8Y8B - chains B and T of the 4 polymer chains in the assembly; structure by electron microscopy, 3.01 A resolution.

[Chain B]
Protein: Spike glycoprotein
Organism: Human coronavirus HKU1 (isolate N5)
UniProtKB: Q0ZME7 (SPIKE_CVHN5); residue numbers follow UniProt; this construct covers 14-1276
Sequence (1263 residues; numbered 14 to 1276; the number before each row is that of its first residue):
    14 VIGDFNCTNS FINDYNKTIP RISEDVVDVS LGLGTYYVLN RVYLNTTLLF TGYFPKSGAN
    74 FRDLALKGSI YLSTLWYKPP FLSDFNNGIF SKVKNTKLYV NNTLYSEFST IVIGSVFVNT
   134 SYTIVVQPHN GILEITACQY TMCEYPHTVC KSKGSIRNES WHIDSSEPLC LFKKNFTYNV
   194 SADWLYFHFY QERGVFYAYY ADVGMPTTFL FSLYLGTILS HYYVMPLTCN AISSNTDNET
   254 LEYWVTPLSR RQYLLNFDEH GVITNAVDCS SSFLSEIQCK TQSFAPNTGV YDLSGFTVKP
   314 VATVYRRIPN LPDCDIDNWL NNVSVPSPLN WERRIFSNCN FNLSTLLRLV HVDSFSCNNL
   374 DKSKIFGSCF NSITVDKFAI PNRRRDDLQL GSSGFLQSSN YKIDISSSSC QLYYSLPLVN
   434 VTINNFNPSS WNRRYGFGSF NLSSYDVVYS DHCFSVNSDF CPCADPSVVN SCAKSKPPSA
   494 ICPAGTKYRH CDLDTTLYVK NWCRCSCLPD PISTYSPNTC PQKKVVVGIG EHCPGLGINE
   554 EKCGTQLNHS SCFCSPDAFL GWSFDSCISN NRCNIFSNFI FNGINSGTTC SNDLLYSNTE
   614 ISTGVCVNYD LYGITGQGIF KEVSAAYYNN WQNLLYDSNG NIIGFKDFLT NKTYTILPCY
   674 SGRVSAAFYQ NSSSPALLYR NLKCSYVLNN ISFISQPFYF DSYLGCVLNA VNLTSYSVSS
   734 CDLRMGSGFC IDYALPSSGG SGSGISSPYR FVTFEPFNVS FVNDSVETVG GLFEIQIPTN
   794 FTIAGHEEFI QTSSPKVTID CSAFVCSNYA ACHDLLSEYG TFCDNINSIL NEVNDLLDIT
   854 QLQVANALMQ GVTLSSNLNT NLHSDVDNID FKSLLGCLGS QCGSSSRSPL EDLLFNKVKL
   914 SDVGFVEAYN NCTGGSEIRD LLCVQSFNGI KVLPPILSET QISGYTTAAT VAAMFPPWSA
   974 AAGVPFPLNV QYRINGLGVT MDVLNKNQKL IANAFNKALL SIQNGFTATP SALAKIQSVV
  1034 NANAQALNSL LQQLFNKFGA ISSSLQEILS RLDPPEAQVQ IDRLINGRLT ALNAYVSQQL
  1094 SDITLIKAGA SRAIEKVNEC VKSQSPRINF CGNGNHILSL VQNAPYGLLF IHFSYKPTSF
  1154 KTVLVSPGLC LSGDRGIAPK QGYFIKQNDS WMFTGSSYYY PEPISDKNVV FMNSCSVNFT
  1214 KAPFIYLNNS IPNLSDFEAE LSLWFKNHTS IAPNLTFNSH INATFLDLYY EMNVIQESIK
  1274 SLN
Unresolved in the structure: 14-314, 558-562, 617-619, 670-1276
Construct notes: engineered mutation Gly752 (Arg in Q0ZME7), Gly753 (Arg in Q0ZME7), Ser754 (Lys in Q0ZME7), Gly755 (Arg in Q0ZME7), Ser756 (Arg in Q0ZME7), Pro902 (Leu in Q0ZME7), Pro980 (Ser in Q0ZME7), Pro1023 (Asn in Q0ZME7), Pro1067 (Asn in Q0ZME7), Pro1068 (Leu in Q0ZME7)
Cystine bridges: Cys327-Cys352, Cys370-Cys423, Cys382-Cys603, Cys466-Cys546, Cys474-Cys495, Cys476-Cys565, Cys485-Cys516, Cys504-Cys518, Cys520-Cys533, Cys556-Cys567
Covalently attached groups: N-acetylglucosamine (NAG) linked to Asn335, Asn355, Asn433, Asn454, Asn664

[Chain T]
Protein: Transmembrane protease serine 2
Organism: Homo sapiens
Notes: EC 3.4.21.122
UniProtKB: O15393 (TMPS2_HUMAN); aligned to UniProt positions 109-491 over residues 110-492 (the alignment contains insertions or deletions, so no single offset holds)
Sequence (383 residues; row label = number of the first residue in the row):
   110 MGSKCSNSGI ECDSSGTCIN PSNWCDGVSH CPGGEDENRC VRLYGPNFIL QVYSSQRKSW
   170 HPVCQDDWNE NYGRAACRDM GYKNNFYSSQ GIVDDSGSTS FMKLNTSAGN VDIYKKLYHS
   230 DACSSKAVVS LRCIACGVNL NDDDDKIVGG ESALPGAWPW QVSLHVQNVH VCGGSIITPE
   290 WIVTAAHCVE KPLNNPWHWT AFAGILRQSF MFYGAGYQVE KVISHPNYDS KTKNNDIALM
   350 KLQKPLTFND LVKPVCLPNP GMMLQPEQLC WISGWGATEE KGKTSEVLNA AKVLLIETQR
   410 CNSRYVYDNL ITPAMICAGF LQGNVDSCQG DSGGPLVTSK NNIWWLIGDT SWGSGCAKAY
   470 RPGVYGNVMV FTDWIYRQMR ADG
Unresolved in the structure: 110-255
Construct notes: engineered mutation Asp251 (Ser250 in O15393), Asp252 (Ser251 in O15393), Asp253 (Gln in O15393), Asp254 (Ser in O15393), Lys255 (Arg in O15393)
Cystine bridges: Cys410-Cys426, Cys437-Cys465

[Interface between chain B and chain T]
Contacting residue pairs (26; chain B residue first):
  Lys487(B) - Asp417(T)  salt bridge
  Asp505(B) - Arg470(T)  salt bridge
  Asp507(B) - Ser463(T)  hydrogen bond
  Asp507(B) - Arg470(T)  salt bridge
  Thr508(B) - Ser463(T)
  Thr509(B) - Trp461(T)
  Leu510(B) - Thr341(T)
  Leu510(B) - Lys342(T)
  Leu510(B) - Trp461(T)  hydrophobic
  Tyr511(B) - Lys340(T)
  Tyr511(B) - Leu419(T)
  Trp515(B) - Tyr416(T)
  Arg517(B) - Val415(T)  hydrogen bond (side chain-backbone)
  Arg517(B) - Tyr469(T)
  Arg517(B) - Arg470(T)
  Cys520(B) - Tyr469(T)
  Leu521(B) - Tyr414(T)  hydrophobic
  Leu521(B) - Tyr469(T)  hydrogen bond (backbone-side chain)
  Pro522(B) - Tyr414(T)  hydrophobic
  Thr527(B) - Tyr469(T)
  Tyr528(B) - Arg409(T)
  Tyr528(B) - Gln431(T)  hydrogen bond (backbone-side chain)
  Tyr528(B) - Tyr469(T)  hydrophobic
  Ser529(B) - Ala468(T)
  Ser529(B) - Tyr469(T)  hydrogen bond
  Asn531(B) - Gln431(T)
Interface residues without a listed pair, chain B (20 interface residues in all): Ser488, Cys518, Pro530, Thr532
Interface residues without a listed pair, chain T (19 interface residues in all): Ser412, Arg413, Leu430, Asn433

[In short]
Chain B and chain T form an interface of 20 and 19 residues respectively, with 5 hydrogen bonds and 3 salt
bridges. Among the polar pairs are Lys487(B)-Asp417(T), Asp505(B)-Arg470(T) and Asp507(B)-Arg470(T).
N-acetylglucosamine is covalently linked to Asn335(B), Asn355(B), Asn433(B), Asn454(B) and Asn664(B).
Here chain B is Spike glycoprotein (Human coronavirus HKU1 (isolate N5)) and chain T is Transmembrane protease
serine 2 (Homo sapiens). Entry 8Y8B (Local structure of HCoV-HKU1C spike in complex with TMPRSS2 and glycan)
was determined by electron microscopy, deposited together with 8Y7X, 8Y7Y, 8Y87, 8Y88, 8Y89 and 8Y8A.
